6IIU - chain A; structure by X-ray diffraction, 2.50 A resolution.

Chain A:
Name: Soluble cytochrome b562, Thromboxane A2 receptor, Rubredoxin
Organism: Escherichia coli
UniProt: chimeric construct of P0ABE7, P21731, P00268: residues 1001-1106 from P0ABE7 (C562_ECOLX) positions 23-128 (UniProt number = residue number - 978); residues 10-228 from P21731 positions 10-228 (same numbers); residues 2001-2054 from P00268 positions 1-54 (UniProt number = residue number - 2000); residues 237-323 from P21731 positions 237-323 (same numbers)
Chain sequence (484 residues; numbered 991 to 331; the number before each row is that of its first residue):
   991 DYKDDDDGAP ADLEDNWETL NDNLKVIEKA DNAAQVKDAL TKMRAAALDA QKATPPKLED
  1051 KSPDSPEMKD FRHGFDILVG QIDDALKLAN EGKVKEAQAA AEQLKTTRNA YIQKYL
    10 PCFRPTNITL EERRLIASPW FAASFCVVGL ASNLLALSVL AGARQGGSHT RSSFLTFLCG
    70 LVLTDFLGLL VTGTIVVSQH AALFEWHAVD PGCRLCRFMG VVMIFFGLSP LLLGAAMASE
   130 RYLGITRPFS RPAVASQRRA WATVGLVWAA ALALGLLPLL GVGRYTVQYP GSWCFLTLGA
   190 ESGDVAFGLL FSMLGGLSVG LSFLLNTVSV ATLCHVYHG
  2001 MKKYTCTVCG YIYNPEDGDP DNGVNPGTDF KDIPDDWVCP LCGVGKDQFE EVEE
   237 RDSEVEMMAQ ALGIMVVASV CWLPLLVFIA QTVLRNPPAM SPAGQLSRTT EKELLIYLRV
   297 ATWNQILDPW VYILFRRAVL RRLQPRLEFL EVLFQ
Unresolved in the structure: 991-1000, 53-58, 324-331
Disulfides: C11-C102, C105-C183
Differences from the reference sequence: expression tag (324-331, 991-1000); engineered mutation A247 (Leu in P21731), W1007 (Met29 in P0ABE7), I1102 (His124 in P0ABE7), L1106 (Arg128 in P0ABE7)
Ion coordination: Zn2+: C2006, C2009, C2039, C2042
Residues lining bound ligands: Ramatroban (A8X; 3-[(3R)-3-[(4-fluorophenyl)sulfonylamino]-1,2,3,4-tetrahydrocarbazol-9-yl]propanoic acid): A31, F34, C35, G77, L78, T81, G82, V85, H89, M112, F115, G116, P179, S181, W182, F184, W258, L291, L294, R295, T298, Q301
UniProt features mapped onto this chain:
  - glycosylation: N16 (N-linked (GlcNAc...) asparagine)
  - binding site (Fe cation): C2006, C2009, C2039, C2042
  - modified residue: M2001 (N-formylmethionine)

Summary:
Bound to chain A: Ramatroban. C2006, C2009, C2039 and C2042 coordinate Zn2+. Curated annotation (UniProt)
lists 4 Fe cation-binding residues.
Chain A is Soluble cytochrome b562, Thromboxane A2 receptor, Rubredoxin (Escherichia coli); the structure,
Crystal structure of the human thromboxane A2 receptor bound to ramatroban, was determined by X-ray
diffraction (same publication as 6IIV).
